8YKV - chains A and R of the 5 polymer chains in the assembly; structure by electron microscopy, 2.48 A resolution.

== Chain A ==
Name: Guanine nucleotide-binding protein G(i) subunit alpha-1
Source organism: Homo sapiens
Reference sequence: P63096 (GNAI1_HUMAN); numbering as in UniProt (aligned over 1-354)
Chain sequence (354 residues; each row starts with the number of its first residue):
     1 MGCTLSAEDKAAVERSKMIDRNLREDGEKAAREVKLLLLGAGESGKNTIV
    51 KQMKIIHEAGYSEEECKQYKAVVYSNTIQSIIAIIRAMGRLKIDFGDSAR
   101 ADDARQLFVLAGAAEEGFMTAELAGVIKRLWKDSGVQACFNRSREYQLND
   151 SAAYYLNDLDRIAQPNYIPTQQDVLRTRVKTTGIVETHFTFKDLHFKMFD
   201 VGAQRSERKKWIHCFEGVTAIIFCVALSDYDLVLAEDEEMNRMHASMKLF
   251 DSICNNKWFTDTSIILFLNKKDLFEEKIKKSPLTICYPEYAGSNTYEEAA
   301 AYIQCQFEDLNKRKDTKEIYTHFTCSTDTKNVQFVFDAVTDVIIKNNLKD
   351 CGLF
Unresolved in the structure: 1-3, 54-181, 235-240, 325-328
Differences from the reference sequence: engineered mutation Asn47 (Ser in P63096), Ala203 (Gly in P63096), Ala245 (Glu in P63096), Ser326 (Ala in P63096)
Curated features (UniProtKB/Swiss-Prot):
  - region: Lys35 to Lys46, Thr48 (G1 motif), Asp173 to Thr181 (G2 motif), Phe196 to Gly202, Gln204, Arg205 (G3 motif), Ile265 to Asp272 (G4 motif), Thr324, Cys325, Thr327 to Thr329 (G5 motif)
  - binding site (GTP): Glu43 to Lys46, Thr48, Ser151, Leu175 to Thr181, Asp200 to Gly202, Gln204, Asn269 to Asp272
  - binding site (Mg(2+)): Thr181
  - modified residue: Arg178 (ADP-ribosylarginine), Gln204 (Deamidated glutamine), Cys351 (ADP-ribosylcysteine)
  - lipidation: Gly2 (N-myristoyl glycine), Cys3 (S-palmitoyl cysteine)
  - natural variant: Gly40 (G40C: In NEDHISB; G40R: In NEDHISB), Gly45 (G45D: In NEDHISB), Thr48 (T48I: In NEDHISB; T48K: In NEDHISB), Gln52 (Q52P: In NEDHISB), Ser75 (deletion: In NEDHISB; uncertain significance), Gln172 (deletion: In NEDHISB), Asp173 (D173V: In NEDHISB), Glu186 to Phe189 (deletion: In NEDHISB; uncertain significance), Cys224 (C224Y: In NEDHISB), Lys270 (K270N: In NEDHISB; K270R: In NEDHISB), Asp272 (D272G: In NEDHISB), Val332 (V332E: In NEDHISB; uncertain significance)
  - mutagenesis: Gly42 (G42R: Abolishes switch to an activated conformation and dissociation from beta and gamma subunits upon GTP binding. Abolishes interaction with RGS family members), Glu116 (E116L: Enhances interaction (inactive GDP-bound) with RGS14), Gln147 (Q147L: Enhances interaction (inactive GDP-bound) with RGS14)

== Chain R ==
Name: Succinate receptor 1
Source organism: Homo sapiens
Reference sequence: Q9BXA5 (SUCR1_HUMAN); numbering as in UniProt (aligned over 1-334)
Chain sequence (334 residues; numbered 1 to 334; the number before each row is that of its first residue):
     1 MLGIMAWNATCKNWLAAEAALEKYYLSIFYGIEFVVGVLGNTIVVYGYIF
    51 SLKNWNSSNIYLFNLSVSDLAFLCTLPMLIRSYANGNWIYGDVLCISNRY
   101 VLHANLYTSILFLTFISIDRYLIIKYPFREHLLQKKEFAILISLAIWVLV
   151 TLELLPILPLINPVITDNGTTCNDFASSGDPNYNLIYSMCLTLLGFLIPL
   201 FVMCFFYYKIALFLKQRNRQVATALPLEKPLNLVIMAVVIFSVLFTPYHV
   251 MRNVRIASRLGSWKQYQCTQVVINSFYIVTRPLAFLNSVINPVFYFLLGD
   301 HFRDMLMNQLRHNFKSLTSFSRWAHELLLSFREK
Unresolved in the structure: 1-10, 46-54, 161-173, 262-267, 310-334
Residues lining bound ligands: A1LYV ((2S)-2-[[6-[4-(trifluoromethyloxy)phenyl]pyridin-2-yl]carbonylamino]butanedioic acid): Tyr30, Leu79, Ser82, Tyr83, Gly86, Asn87, Trp88, Cys95, Asn98, Arg99, Leu102, His103, Asp174, Phe175, Arg281, Phe285
Curated features (UniProtKB/Swiss-Prot):
  - glycosylation (N-linked (GlcNAc...) asparagine): Asn8, Asn168
  - mutagenesis: Arg99 (R99A: Abolishes activation by succinate), His103 (H103A: Abolishes activation by succinate), Tyr107 (Y107F: No effect on receptor function), His249 (H249A: No effect on receptor function), Arg252 (R252A: Abolishes activation by succinate), Arg255 (R255A: No effect on receptor function), Arg281 (R281A: Abolishes activation by succinate)
From the paper describing this entry:
  - conformationally variable residues (side-chain flip): Arg99
  - binding site for A1LYV: Tyr30, Leu79, Tyr83, Trp88, Asn98, Arg99, Leu102, His103, Arg281, Phe285
  - mutagenesis - Y30A, L79A, R99A, R281A: decreased signaling in response to A1LYV

== Interface between chain A and chain R ==
Residue-residue contacts (33; chain A residue first):
  Ala31(A) with Phe128(R)
  Arg32(A) with Phe128(R); Glu130(R)
  Leu194(A) with Phe128(R), hydrophobic
  Glu318(A) with Ala224(R); Leu225(R), hydrogen bond (side chain-backbone)
  Tyr320(A) with Val221(R), hydrophobic; Ala224(R), hydrophobic
  Phe334(A) with Val221(R), hydrophobic
  Asp337(A) with Gln220(R); Val221(R)
  Asp341(A) with Ala224(R)
  Ile343(A) with Pro127(R), hydrophobic
  Ile344(A) with Phe213(R), hydrophobic; Arg217(R)
  Lys345(A) with Ala224(R); Leu225(R), hydrogen bond (side chain-backbone)
  Asn347(A) with Ile123(R); Pro127(R), hydrogen bond (side chain-backbone)
  Leu348(A) with Leu214(R), hydrophobic; Pro230(R), hydrophobic
  Lys349(A) with His301(R)
  Asp350(A) with Phe302(R)
  Cys351(A) with Arg120(R), hydrogen bond (backbone-side chain)
  Gly352(A) with Gly299(R); Phe302(R)
  Leu353(A) with Arg120(R); Lys229(R); Pro230(R); Leu233(R)
  Phe354(A) with Pro226(R); Lys229(R), hydrogen bond (backbone-side chain); Pro230(R), hydrophobic
Interface residues without a listed pair, chain A (22 interface residues in all): Val34, Ile319, Ala338
Interface residues without a listed pair, chain R (24 interface residues in all): Ile124, Thr223, Leu227, Val234, Asp300

== Overview ==
Chain A and chain R form an interface of 22 and 24 residues respectively; the contacts include 5 hydrogen
bonds. Among the polar pairs are Glu318(A)-Leu225(R), Lys345(A)-Leu225(R) and Asn347(A)-Pro127(R). From the
paper: a binding site for A1LYV at Tyr30(R), Leu79(R) and Tyr83(R) among others; Y30A, L79A and R99A of chain
R, among others, reduce signaling in response to A1LYV.
Here chain A is Guanine nucleotide-binding protein G(i) subunit alpha-1 and chain R is Succinate receptor 1,
both from Homo sapiens. Entry 8YKV (Cryo-EM structure of succinate receptor SUCR1 bound to compound 31) was
determined by electron microscopy, deposited together with 8YKW and 8YKX.
